Entry 6EL6 (X-ray diffraction, 2.40 A resolution); this record covers chains A and B.

== Chain A ==
Molecule: Glucocorticoid receptor
From: Homo sapiens
UniProt: P04150 (GCR_HUMAN); numbering as in UniProt (aligned over 500-777)
Chain sequence (280 residues; numbered 498 to 777; the number before each row is that of its first residue):
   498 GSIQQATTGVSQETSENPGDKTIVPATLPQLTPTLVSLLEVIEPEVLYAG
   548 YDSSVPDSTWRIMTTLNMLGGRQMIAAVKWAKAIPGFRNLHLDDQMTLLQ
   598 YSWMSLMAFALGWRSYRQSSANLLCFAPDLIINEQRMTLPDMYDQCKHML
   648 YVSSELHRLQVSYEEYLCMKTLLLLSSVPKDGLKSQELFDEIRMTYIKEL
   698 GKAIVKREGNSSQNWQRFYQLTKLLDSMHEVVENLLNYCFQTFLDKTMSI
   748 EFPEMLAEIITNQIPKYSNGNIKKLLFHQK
Not modelled in the structure: 498-529, 777
Sequence notes: expression tag (498-499); engineered mutation Asp-517 (Asn in P04150), Met-571 (Val in P04150), Ser-602 (Phe in P04150), Asp-638 (Cys in P04150)
Residues lining bound ligands: B9Q (N-[(1R,2S)-1-[1-(4-fluorophenyl)indazol-5-yl]oxy-1-(6-methoxypyridin-3-yl)propan-2-yl]cyclopropanecarboxamide): Met-560, Leu-563, Asn-564, Leu-566, Gly-567, Gln-570, Trp-600, Met-601, Met-604, Ala-607, Leu-608, Arg-611, Cys-622, Phe-623, Met-639, Gln-642, Cys-643, Met-646, Leu-732, Tyr-735, Cys-736, Thr-739, Phe-749, Leu-753

== Chain B ==
Molecule: Nuclear receptor coactivator 2
UniProt: Q15596 (NCOA2_HUMAN); numbering as in UniProt (aligned over 740-753)
Chain sequence (14 residues; row label = number of the first residue in the row):
   740 KENALLRYLLDKDD
Not modelled in the structure: 740

== Chain A / chain B interface ==
Pairs across the interface (24; chain A residue first):
  Val-575(A) with Leu-745(B), hydrophobic; Leu-748(B), hydrophobic; Leu-749(B), hydrophobic
  Lys-579(A) with Leu-748(B), hydrogen bond (side chain-backbone); Leu-749(B); Lys-751(B), hydrogen bond (side chain-backbone); Asp-753(B), salt bridge
  Arg-585(A) with Leu-749(B), hydrogen bond (side chain-backbone)
  Leu-589(A) with Asp-750(B)
  Gln-592(A) with Leu-749(B)
  Met-593(A) with Asn-742(B); Leu-745(B); Arg-746(B); Leu-749(B), hydrophobic
  Gln-597(A) with Asn-742(B), hydrogen bond; Leu-745(B)
  Glu-751(A) with Leu-744(B)
  Met-752(A) with Leu-744(B); Leu-748(B), hydrophobic
  Glu-755(A) with Asn-742(B), hydrogen bond (backbone-side chain); Ala-743(B), hydrogen bond (side chain-backbone); Leu-744(B), hydrogen bond (side chain-backbone); Leu-745(B), hydrogen bond (side chain-backbone)
  Asn-759(A) with Asn-742(B), hydrogen bond
Other interface residues (no listed pair), chain A (16 interface residues in all): Ile-572, Lys-576, Phe-584, Leu-596, Ile-756

== Summary ==
Chain A and chain B form an interface of 16 and 10 residues respectively, with 9 hydrogen bonds and 1 salt
bridge. Polar contacts include Lys-579(A)/Asp-753(B), Lys-579(A)/Leu-748(B) and Lys-579(A)/Lys-751(B). Bound
to chain A: compound B9Q.
Chain A is Glucocorticoid receptor (Homo sapiens) and chain B is Nuclear receptor coactivator 2; the
structure, Glucocorticoid Receptor in complex with compound 4, was determined by X-ray diffraction together
with 6EL7 and 6EL9 from the same study.
